6VOI - chains F and g of the 9 polymer chains in the assembly; structure by electron microscopy, 4.03 A resolution (low resolution: residue-level contacts below are approximate; hydrogen-bond / salt-bridge calls are withheld).

[Chain F]
Name: ATP synthase subunit beta, chloroplastic
From: Spinacia oleracea
Notes: EC 7.1.2.2
Reference sequence: P00825 (ATPB_SPIOL); numbering as in UniProt (aligned over 1-498)
Sequence (498 residues; row label = number of the first residue in the row):
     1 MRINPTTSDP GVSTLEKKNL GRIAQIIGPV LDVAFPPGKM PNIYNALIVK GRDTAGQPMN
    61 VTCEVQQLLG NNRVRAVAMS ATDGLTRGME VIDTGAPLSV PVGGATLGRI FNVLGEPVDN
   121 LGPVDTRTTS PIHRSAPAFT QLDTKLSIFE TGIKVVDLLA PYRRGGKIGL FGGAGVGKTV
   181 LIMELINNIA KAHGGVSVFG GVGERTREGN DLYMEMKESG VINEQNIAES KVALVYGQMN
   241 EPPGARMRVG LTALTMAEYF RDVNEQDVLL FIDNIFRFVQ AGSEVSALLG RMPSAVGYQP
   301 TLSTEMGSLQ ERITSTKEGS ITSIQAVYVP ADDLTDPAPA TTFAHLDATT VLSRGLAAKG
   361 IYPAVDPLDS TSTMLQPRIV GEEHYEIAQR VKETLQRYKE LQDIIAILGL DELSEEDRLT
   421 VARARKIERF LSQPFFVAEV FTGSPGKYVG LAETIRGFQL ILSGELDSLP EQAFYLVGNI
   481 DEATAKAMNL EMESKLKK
Unresolved in the structure: 1-16, 497-498
Ligand contacts:
  - ADP (adenosine-5'-diphosphate): G173, A174, G175, V176, G177, K178, T179, V180, E204, R205, E208, Y362, Q433, F435, A438, F441, T442
  - ATP (adenosine-5'-triphosphate): S372, T373, Y385

[Chain g]
Name: ATP synthase gamma chain, chloroplastic
From: Spinacia oleracea
Reference sequence: P05435 (ATPG_SPIOL); residues 1-364 here = UniProt positions 1-364
Sequence (364 residues; each row starts with the number of its first residue):
     1 MACSLSFSSS VSTFHLPTTT QSTQAPPNNA TTLPTTNPIQ CANLRELRDR IGSVKNTQKI
    61 TEAMKLVAAA KVRRAQEAVV NGRPFSETLV EVLYNMNEQL QTEDVDVPLT KIRTVKKVAL
   121 MVVTGDRGLC GGFNNMLLKK AESRIAELKK LGVDYTIISI GKKGNTYFIR RPEIPVDRYF
   181 DGTNLPTAKE AQAIADDVFS LFVSEEVDKV EMLYTKFVSL VKSDPVIHTL LPLSPKGEIC
   241 DINGKCVDAA EDELFRLTTK EGKLTVERDM IKTETPAFSP ILEFEQDPAQ ILDALLPLYL
   301 NSQILRALQE SLASELAARM TAMSNATDNA NELKKTLSIN YNRARQAKIT GEILEIVAGA
   361 NACV
Unresolved in the structure: 1-40, 364
Disulfide bonds: C240-C246

[Interface between chain F and chain g]
Contacting residue pairs (23):
  M292(F) - A360(g)
  P293(F) - I356(g)
  P293(F) - G359(g)
  P293(F) - A360(g)
  S294(F) - I356(g)
  V296(F) - K348(g)
  V296(F) - E352(g)
  V296(F) - E355(g)
  A331(F) - A42(g)
  D333(F) - C41(g)
  D333(F) - A42(g)
  T335(F) - C41(g)
  D403(F) - S53(g)
  D403(F) - N56(g)
  I404(F) - I60(g)
  I407(F) - T57(g)
  L408(F) - M64(g)
  L408(F) - M323(g)
  D411(F) - G128(g)
  E412(F) - M64(g)
  E412(F) - G128(g)
  E412(F) - R319(g)
  E412(F) - M323(g)
Also at the interface, not in a pair above, chain F (16 interface residues in all): A295, D332, L334
Also at the interface, not in a pair above, chain g (18 interface residues in all): T61, L129

[In short]
16 residues of chain F face 18 of chain g across their interface. Ligands of chain F: ATP and ADP.
Chain F is ATP synthase subunit beta, chloroplastic and chain g is ATP synthase gamma chain, chloroplastic,
both from Spinacia oleracea; the structure, Chloroplast ATP synthase (O1, CF1), was determined by electron
microscopy (same publication as 6VM1, 6VM4, 6VMB, 6VMD, 6VMG, 6VOF and 8 further entries).
